PDB entry 7YUF | electron microscopy, 3.29 A resolution | chains H and L of the 5 polymer chains in the assembly

# Chain H
Name: NbFab H-chain
Organism: synthetic construct
Amino-acid sequence (246 residues; each row starts with the number of its first residue):
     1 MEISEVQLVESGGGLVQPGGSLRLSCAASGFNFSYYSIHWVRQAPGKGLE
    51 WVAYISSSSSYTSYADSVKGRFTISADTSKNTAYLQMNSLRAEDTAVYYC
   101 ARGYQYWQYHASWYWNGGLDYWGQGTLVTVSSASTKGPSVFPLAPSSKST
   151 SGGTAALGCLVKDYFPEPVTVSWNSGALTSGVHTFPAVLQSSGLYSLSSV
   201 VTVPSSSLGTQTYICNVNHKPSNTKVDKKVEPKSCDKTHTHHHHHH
Disordered / not traced: 1-3, 233-246
Cystine bridges: C26-C100, C159-C215

# Chain L
Name: NbFab L-chain
Organism: synthetic construct
Amino-acid sequence (216 residues; each row starts with the number of its first residue):
     1 MSDIQMTQSPSSLSASVGDRVTITCRASQSVSSAVAWYQQKPGKAPKLLI
    51 YSASSLYSGVPSRFSGSRSGTDFTLTISSLQPEDFATYYCQQSSSSLITF
   101 GQGTKVEIKRTVAAPSVFIFPPSDSQLKSGTASVVCLLNNFYPREAKVQW
   151 KVDNALQSGNSQESVTEQDSKDSTYSLSSTLTLSKADYEKHKVYACEVTH
   201 QGLSSPVTKSFNRGEC
Disordered / not traced: 1-3
Cystine bridges: C25-C90, C136-C196

# How chain H and chain L interact
Pairs across the interface - 52 pairs, chain H then chain L:
  Q43(H) with Q40(L), hydrogen bond
  G48(H) with Y89(L)
  L49(H) with F100(L)
  W51(H) with S96(L); L97(L), hydrophobic; I98(L)
  S63(H) with S96(L), hydrogen bond
  Y99(H) with A45(L), hydrophobic
  W107(H) with S93(L); S95(L); I98(L), hydrophobic
  Q108(H) with S95(L), hydrogen bond (side chain-backbone); S96(L)
  S112(H) with V31(L); A34(L)
  W113(H) with V31(L); S33(L), hydrogen bond (backbone-backbone); A34(L)
  W115(H) with S52(L), hydrogen bond (backbone-side chain)
  N116(H) with A34(L), hydrogen bond (side chain-backbone); V35(L); A36(L); Q91(L), hydrogen bond (side chain-backbone); S93(L)
  G117(H) with Y51(L)
  L119(H) with Y38(L); L48(L)
  D120(H) with Y57(L)
  W122(H) with P46(L), hydrophobic
  G123(H) with A45(L)
  F141(H) with S123(L); S125(L); Q126(L)
  P142(H) with S123(L); S125(L); Q126(L)
  L143(H) with F120(L), hydrophobic
  K148(H) with F118(L); K209(L); S210(L), hydrogen bond (side chain-backbone)
  S149(H) with F118(L)
  S151(H) with F118(L)
  A156(H) with F120(L)
  L160(H) with Q126(L)
  F185(H) with T166(L); S176(L); S178(L)
  P186(H) with S164(L)
  V188(H) with Q162(L)
  L189(H) with Q162(L), hydrogen bond (backbone-side chain)
  Q190(H) with Q162(L)
  V200(H) with L137(L), hydrophobic
Other interface residues (no listed pair), chain H (48 interface residues in all): H39, V41, K47, E50, Y64, D66, A111, Y114, Q124, T150, L157, G158, K162, H183, T184, S198, T202
Other interface residues (no listed pair), chain L (42 interface residues in all): S32, K44, Q92, T131, S133, N139, V165, D169

# Summary
Chain H and chain L form an interface of 48 and 42 residues respectively, with 9 hydrogen bonds. Polar
contacts include Q43(H)-Q40(L), S63(H)-S96(L) and Q108(H)-S95(L).
Chain H is NbFab H-chain and chain L is NbFab L-chain, both from synthetic construct; the structure, apo human
SPNS2, was determined by electron microscopy (same publication as 8KAE, 7YUB and 7YUD).
